Entry 2C7A (X-ray diffraction, 2.50 A resolution); this record covers chains A and D of the 4 polymer chains in the assembly.

# Chain A
Name: Progesterone receptor
Source organism: Homo sapiens
Notes: fragment: dna binding domain, residues 399-476
UniProtKB: P06401 (PRGR_HUMAN); residues 563-640 here correspond to UniProt positions 399-476 (UniProt number = residue number - 164)
Sequence (78 residues; row label = number of the first residue in the row):
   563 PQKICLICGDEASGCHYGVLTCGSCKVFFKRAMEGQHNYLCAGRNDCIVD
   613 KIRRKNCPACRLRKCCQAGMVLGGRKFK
Ion coordination: Zn2+ site 1: Cys567, Cys570, Cys584, Cys587; Zn2+ site 2: Cys603, Cys609, Cys619, Cys622
From the paper describing this entry:
  - binding site for the 18-nt DNA strand: Cys577, His578, Tyr579, Gly580, Ser586, Lys588, Val589, Arg593, Arg616, Lys617, Arg623, Arg637, Lys638
  - contacts within the chain: Arg637-Lys638 (backbone contact)
  - self-association interface (contacts with another copy of this molecule); pairs are residue here / residue on that copy: Leu602-Arg615 (backbone contact), Cys603-Arg615 (backbone contact), Ala604-Ile610, Arg606-Asp608, Lys617-Lys617 (water-mediated contact), Asn618
  - specificity-determining residues: Lys588, Arg593
  - mutagenesis - R637A/K638A: decreased binding to inverted repeat PREs

# Chain D
Molecule: 18-nt DNA strand
Sequence (18 nucleotides; numbered 1 to 18; the number before each row is that of its first residue):
     1 CCAGAACAAACTGTTCTG

# Interface between chain A and chain D
Pairs across the interface - 8 pairs, chain A then chain D:
  Gly585(A) - DT14(D)  base contact
  Ser586(A) - DG13(D)  sugar contact
  Val589(A) - DT14(D)  base contact
  Arg593(A) - DT12(D)  base contact
  Arg593(A) - DG13(D)  hydrogen bond to the base
  Arg616(A) - DG13(D)  salt bridge to the phosphate
  Lys617(A) - DT12(D)  phosphate contact
  Arg623(A) - DG13(D)  salt bridge to the phosphate
Interface residues without a listed pair, chain A (8 interface residues in all): Arg637
Interface residues without a listed pair, chain D (4 interface residues in all): DG18

# Overview
8 residues of chain A and 4 residues of chain D are in contact, with 1 hydrogen bond and 2 salt bridges. Among
the polar pairs are Arg593(A)-DG13(D), Arg616(A)-DG13(D) and Arg623(A)-DG13(D). The paper reports a binding
site for the 18-nt DNA strand at Cys577(A), His578(A) and Tyr579(A) among others; R637A/K638A of chain A
reduce binding to inverted repeat PREs.
Here chain A is Progesterone receptor (Homo sapiens) and chain D is an 18-nt DNA strand. Entry 2C7A (Structure
of the progesterone receptor-DNA complex) was determined by X-ray diffraction.
